Entry 7P0V (X-ray diffraction, 1.56 A resolution); this record covers chains A and B.

# Chain A
Molecule: Isoform 2 of Splicing factor 3A subunit 1
From: Homo sapiens
Reference sequence: Q15459 (SF3A1_HUMAN), isoform Q15459-2; residues 704-793 here correspond to UniProt positions 639-728 (UniProt number = residue number - 65)
Amino-acid sequence (93 residues; each row starts with the number of its first residue):
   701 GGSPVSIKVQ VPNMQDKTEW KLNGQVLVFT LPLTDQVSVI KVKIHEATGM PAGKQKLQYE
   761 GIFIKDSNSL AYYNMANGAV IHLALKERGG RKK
Not modelled in the structure: 701, 792-793
Construct notes: expression tag (701-703)
Reported in the primary citation:
  - binding site for the 24-nt RNA strand (chain B): Lys-717, Lys-754, Lys-756, Phe-763, Lys-765, Lys-786, Glu-787, Arg-788, Gly-789, Gly-790, Arg-791
  - contacts within the chain: Lys-765/Tyr-773 (hydrogen bond)
  - mutagenesis - K717A, K754A, F763A, K765A (25-fold), K786A, R788A (83-fold), R788K (83-fold), G789I, G790I (44-fold), R791A, K792A/K793A (83-fold): decreased binding to the 24-nt RNA strand (chain B)

# Chain B
Molecule: 24-nt RNA strand
Sequence (24 nucleotides; numbered 139 to 162; the number before each row is that of its first residue):
   139 GGGGACUGCG UUCGCGCUUU CCCC
Ion coordination: Na+ near C151 (its only coordinating residue here)

# Interface between chain A and chain B
Contacting residue pairs (24; chain A residue first):
  Gly-753(A) / C147(B)  phosphate contact
  Lys-754(A) / U145(B)  salt bridge to the phosphate
  Lys-756(A) / U149(B)  hydrogen bond to the base
  Lys-756(A) / C151(B)  hydrogen bond to the base
  Phe-763(A) / U150(B)  phosphate contact
  Phe-763(A) / C151(B)  stacking on the base
  Lys-765(A) / U149(B)  phosphate contact
  Lys-765(A) / U150(B)  salt bridge to the phosphate
  Lys-786(A) / C147(B)  base contact
  Lys-786(A) / G148(B)  salt bridge to the phosphate
  Lys-786(A) / U149(B)  hydrogen bond to the base
  Glu-787(A) / C153(B)  hydrogen bond to the base
  Arg-788(A) / C144(B)  base contact
  Arg-788(A) / U145(B)  hydrogen bond to the base
  Arg-788(A) / G146(B)  hydrogen bond to the base
  Arg-788(A) / C147(B)  base contact
  Arg-788(A) / C153(B)  base contact
  Arg-788(A) / G154(B)  base contact
  Gly-789(A) / C153(B)  base contact
  Gly-789(A) / G154(B)  hydrogen bond to the base
  Gly-789(A) / C155(B)  hydrogen bond to the base
  Gly-790(A) / G154(B)  hydrogen bond to the phosphate
  Gly-790(A) / C155(B)  phosphate contact
  Arg-791(A) / C155(B)  hydrogen bond to the phosphate
Also at the interface, not in a pair above, chain A (13 interface residues in all): Lys-717, Asp-766
Also at the interface, not in a pair above, chain B (12 interface residues in all): U156

# In short
13 residues of chain A and 12 residues of chain B are in contact, with 10 hydrogen bonds, 3 salt bridges and 1
aromatic stacking contact. Among the polar pairs are Lys-756(A)/U149(B), Lys-756(A)/C151(B) and
Lys-786(A)/U149(B). The paper reports a binding site for the 24-nt RNA strand (chain B) at Lys-717(A),
Lys-754(A) and Lys-756(A) among others; K717A, K754A and F763A of chain A, among others, reduce binding to the
24-nt RNA strand (chain B); 11 substitutions were tested in all.
Here chain A is Isoform 2 of Splicing factor 3A subunit 1 (Homo sapiens) and chain B is a 24-nt RNA strand.
Entry 7P0V (Crystal structure of human SF3A1 ubiquitin-like domain in complex with U1 snRNA stem-loop 4) was
determined by X-ray diffraction.
